3GNU - chain P; structure by X-ray diffraction, 1.90 A resolution.

[Chain P]
Protein: 25 kDa protein elicitor
From: Pythium aphanidermatum
Reference sequence: Q9SPD4 (Q9SPD4_9STRA); residues 1-213 here correspond to UniProt positions 22-234 (UniProt number = residue number + 21)
Sequence (213 residues; each row starts with the number of its first residue):
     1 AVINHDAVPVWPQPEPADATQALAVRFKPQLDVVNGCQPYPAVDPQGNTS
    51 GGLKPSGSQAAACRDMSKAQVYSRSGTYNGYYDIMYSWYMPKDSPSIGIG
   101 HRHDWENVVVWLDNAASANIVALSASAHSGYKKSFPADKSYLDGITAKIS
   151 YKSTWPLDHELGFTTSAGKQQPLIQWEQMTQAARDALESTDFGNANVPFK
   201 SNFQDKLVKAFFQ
Disordered / not traced: 213
Disulfide bonds: Cys-37/Cys-63
Differences from the reference sequence: conflict Asp-83 (Ala104 in Q9SPD4), Ile-97 (Thr118 in Q9SPD4)
Small-molecule neighbours:
  - guanidine (GAI), molecule 1: Ser-58, Gln-59, Ala-60, Ala-61, Arg-64
  - guanidine (GAI), molecule 2: Asp-93, His-101, His-128, Asp-158, His-159, Asn-194
From the paper describing this entry:
  - mutagenesis - D93A, H101A, D104A, E106A: abolished growth
  - mutagenesis - R102A, H103A, S126A: unchanged growth
  - mutagenesis - K92A, R102A: decreased signaling
  - mutagenesis - H103A, S126A: unchanged signaling
  - mutagenesis - D93A, H101A, D104A, E106A: abolished signaling

[In short]
Chain P binds guanidine. From the paper: D93A, H101A and D104A, among others, abolish growth; D93A, H101A and
D104A, among others, abolish signaling; 8 substitutions were tested in all.
Chain P is 25 kDa protein elicitor (Pythium aphanidermatum); the structure, Toxin fold as basis for microbial
attack and plant defense, was determined by X-ray diffraction, deposited together with 3GNZ.
